PDB entry 6RZT | electron microscopy, 14.70 A resolution (very low resolution: no residue pairs are listed; an interface is given only as per-side residue counts) | chains D and J of the 12 polymer chains in the assembly

== Chain D (and J) ==
Molecule: Putative mitochondrial dynamin protein
Organism: Chaetomium thermophilum
Notes: chain J of this document is another copy of the same molecule, construct and numbering; everything in this record applies to it too
UniProtKB: G0SGC7 (G0SGC7_CHATD); residue numbers follow UniProt; this construct covers 219-913
Chain sequence (695 residues; each row starts with the number of its first residue):
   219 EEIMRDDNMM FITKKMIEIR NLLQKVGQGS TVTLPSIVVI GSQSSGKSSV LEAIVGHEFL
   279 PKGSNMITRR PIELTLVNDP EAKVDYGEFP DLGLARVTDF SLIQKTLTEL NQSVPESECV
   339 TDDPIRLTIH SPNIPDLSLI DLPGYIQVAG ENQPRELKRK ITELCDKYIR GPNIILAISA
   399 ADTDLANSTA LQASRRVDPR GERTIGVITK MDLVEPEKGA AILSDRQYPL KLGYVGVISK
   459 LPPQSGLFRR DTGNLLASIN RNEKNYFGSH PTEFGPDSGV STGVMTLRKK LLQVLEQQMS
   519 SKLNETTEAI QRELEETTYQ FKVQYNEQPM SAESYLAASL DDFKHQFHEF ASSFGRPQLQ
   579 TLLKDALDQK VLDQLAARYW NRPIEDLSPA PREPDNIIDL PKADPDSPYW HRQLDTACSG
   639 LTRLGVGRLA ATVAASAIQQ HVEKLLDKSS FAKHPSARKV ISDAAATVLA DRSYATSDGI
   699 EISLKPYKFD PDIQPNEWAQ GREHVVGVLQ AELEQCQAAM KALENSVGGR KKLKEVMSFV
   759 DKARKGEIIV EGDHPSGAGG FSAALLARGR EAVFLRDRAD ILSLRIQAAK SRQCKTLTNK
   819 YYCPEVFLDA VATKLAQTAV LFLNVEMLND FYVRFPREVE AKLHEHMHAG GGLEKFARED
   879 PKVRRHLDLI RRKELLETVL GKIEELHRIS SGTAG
Unresolved in the structure: 219-223, 333-338, 365-374, 459-470, 911-913
Cystine bridges: C812-C821
Swiss-Prot annotation at these positions:
  - region: G259 to S266 (G1 motif), I285 to R287 (G2 motif), D359 to G362 (G3 motif), T427 to D430 (G4 motif), I456 to L459 (G5 motif)
  - binding site (GTP): S262, G264, K265, S266, S267, G281, K428, D430, S457
  - binding site (Mg(2+)): S266, T286, D359
  - mutagenesis: D559 (D559A: Impaired mitochondrial morphology), K562 (K562A: Impaired mitochondrial morphology), F840 (F840D: Abolished GTPase activity)
From the paper describing this entry:
  - mutagenesis - Y537A, D559A, K562A, R646A: unchanged binding to liposome
  - mutagenesis - Y537A, D559A, K562A, R646A: unchanged catalytic activity on liposome

== Chain D / chain J interface ==
At this resolution (15 A) residue pairs are not listed: 4 residues of chain D and 5 of chain J lie at the interface.

== Overview ==
4 residues of chain D face 5 of chain J across their interface. The paper reports that Y537A, D559A and K562A
of chain D, among others, leave binding to liposome unchanged; Y537A, D559A and K562A of chain D, among
others, leave catalytic activity on liposome unchanged.
Both chains are Putative mitochondrial dynamin protein (Chaetomium thermophilum). Entry 6RZT (Structure of
s-Mgm1 decorating the outer surface of tubulated lipid membranes) was determined by electron microscopy,
deposited together with 6RZU, 6RZV, 6RZW and 6QL4.
